5DHX - chains B and C; structure by X-ray diffraction, 2.90 A resolution.

[Chain B]
Protein: Anti-Rev Antibody Fab single-chain variable fragment, light chain, Anti-Rev Antibody Fab single-chain variable fragment, heavy chain
Source organism: Oryctolagus cuniculus
Notes: antibody fragment or engineered binder
Amino-acid sequence (252 residues; row label = number of the first residue in the row; a row labelled like 110A-110R holds insertion residues (110A, then the next letters in order); numbering starts at 0):
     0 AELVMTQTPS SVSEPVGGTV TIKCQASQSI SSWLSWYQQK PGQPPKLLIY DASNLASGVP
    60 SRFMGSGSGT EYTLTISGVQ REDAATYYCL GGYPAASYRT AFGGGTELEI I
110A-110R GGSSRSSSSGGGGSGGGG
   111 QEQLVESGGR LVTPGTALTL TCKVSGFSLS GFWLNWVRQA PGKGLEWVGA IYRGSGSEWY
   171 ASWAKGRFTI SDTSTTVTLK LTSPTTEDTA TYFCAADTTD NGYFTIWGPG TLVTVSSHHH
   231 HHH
Disordered / not traced: 0, 110A-110R, 232-233
Disulfides: Cys23-Cys88, Cys132-Cys204

[Chain C]
Protein: Protein Rev
Source organism: Human immunodeficiency virus 1
UniProtKB: P69718 (REV_HV1H3); numbering as in UniProt (aligned over 1-65)
Amino-acid sequence (65 residues; numbered 1 to 65; the number before each row is that of its first residue):
     1 MAGRSGDSDE DLLKAVRLIK FLYQSNPPPN PEGTRQARRN RRRRWRERQR QIHSISERIL
    61 STYLG
Disordered / not traced: 1-4
Swiss-Prot annotation at these positions:
  - region: Leu18 to Asn26 (Homomultimerization)
  - motif: Thr34 to Arg50 (Nuclear localization signal and RNA-binding (RRE))
  - modified residue (Phosphoserine): Ser5, Ser8

[Interface between chain B and chain C]
Residue-residue contacts (35; chain B residue first):
  Ile29(B) with Arg58(C), hydrogen bond (backbone-side chain)
  Ser30(B) with Arg58(C)
  Ser31(B) with Arg58(C), hydrogen bond
  Trp32(B) with Arg58(C)
  Tyr92(B) with Ile55(C); Ile59(C), hydrophobic
  Ala94(B) with Leu18(C), hydrophobic; Tyr63(C), hydrogen bond (backbone-side chain)
  Ala95(B) with Thr62(C); Tyr63(C)
  Ser96(B) with Thr62(C), hydrogen bond (side chain-backbone); Tyr63(C)
  Tyr97(B) with Thr62(C)
  Arg98(B) with Asp11(C), salt bridge
  Trp143(B) with Leu18(C), hydrophobic
  Tyr162(B) with Leu18(C), hydrophobic; Phe21(C), hydrophobic; Leu22(C); Arg48(C)
  Gly164(B) with Phe21(C)
  Ser165(B) with Leu18(C); Phe21(C)
  Ser167(B) with Lys14(C); Leu18(C)
  Glu168(B) with Lys14(C), hydrogen bond (backbone-side chain)
  Trp169(B) with Asp11(C); Lys14(C); Ala15(C); Tyr63(C)
  Lys175(B) with Asp7(C), salt bridge
  Thr209(B) with Gln51(C), hydrogen bond (backbone-side chain)
  Asp210(B) with Arg48(C), salt bridge; Gln51(C); Ile55(C)
  Asn211(B) with Gln51(C)
Other interface residues (no listed pair), chain B (22 interface residues in all): Asp50

[Summary]
22 residues of chain B and 14 residues of chain C are in contact, with 6 hydrogen bonds and 3 salt bridges.
Polar contacts include Arg98(B)-Asp11(C), Lys175(B)-Asp7(C) and Asp210(B)-Arg48(C).
Here chain B is Anti-Rev Antibody Fab single-chain variable fragment, light chain, Anti-Rev Antibody Fab
single-chain variable fragment, heavy chain (Oryctolagus cuniculus) and chain C is Protein Rev (Human
immunodeficiency virus 1). Entry 5DHX (HIV-1 Rev NTD dimers with variable crossing angles) was determined by
X-ray diffraction (same publication as 5DHZ, 5DHV and 5DHY).
